Entry 9JI0 (X-ray diffraction, 2.69 A resolution); this record covers chains A and D of the 5 polymer chains in the assembly.

== Chain A (and D) ==
Molecule: 3-hydroxyacyl-CoA dehydrogenase, NAD binding domain protein
From: Faecalibacterium duncaniae (strain DSM 17677 / JCM 31915 / A2-165)
Notes: EC 1.1.1.157; chain D of this document is another copy of the same molecule, construct and numbering; everything in this record applies to it too
Reference sequence: C7H5K9 (C7H5K9_FAED2); numbering as in UniProt (aligned over 1-290)
Amino-acid sequence (290 residues; each row starts with the number of its first residue):
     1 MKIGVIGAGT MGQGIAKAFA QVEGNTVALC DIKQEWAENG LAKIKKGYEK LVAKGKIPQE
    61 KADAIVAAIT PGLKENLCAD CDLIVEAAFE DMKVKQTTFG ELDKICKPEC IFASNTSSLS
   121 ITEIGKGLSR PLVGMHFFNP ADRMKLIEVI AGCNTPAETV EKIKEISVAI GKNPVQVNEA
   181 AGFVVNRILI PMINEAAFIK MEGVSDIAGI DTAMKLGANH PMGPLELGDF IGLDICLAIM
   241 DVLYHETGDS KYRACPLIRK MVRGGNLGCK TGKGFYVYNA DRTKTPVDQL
Unresolved in the structure: 290
What the authors report for this chain:
  - catalytic residues: His136 (proposed by the authors, not directly observed)

== Interface between chain A and chain D ==
Contacting residue pairs (24):
  Ser120(A) - Arg263(D)
  Thr122(A) - Lys260(D)
  Thr122(A) - Arg263(D)
  Thr122(A) - Gly264(D)
  Glu123(A) - Arg263(D)  salt bridge
  Lys126(A) - Arg263(D)
  Lys126(A) - Gly264(D)
  Lys126(A) - Gly265(D)
  Cys153(A) - Lys260(D)
  Cys153(A) - Met261(D)  hydrophobic
  Cys153(A) - Asn266(D)  hydrogen bond
  Asn154(A) - Gly264(D)
  Asn154(A) - Asn266(D)  hydrogen bond
  Asn154(A) - Lys273(D)
  Glu179(A) - Lys260(D)  hydrogen bond (backbone-side chain)
  Glu179(A) - Arg263(D)  salt bridge
  Tyr244(A) - Tyr244(D)  hydrogen bond
  Glu246(A) - Arg259(D)
  Glu246(A) - Arg263(D)  salt bridge
  Thr247(A) - Arg253(D)
  Gly248(A) - Tyr244(D)
  Gly248(A) - Ser250(D)  hydrogen bond (backbone-side chain)
  Gly248(A) - Arg253(D)
  Ser250(A) - Ser250(D)
Other interface residues (no listed pair), chain A (15 interface residues in all): Gly152, Asn178, Asp249
Other interface residues (no listed pair), chain D (13 interface residues in all): Ala254, Pro256

== Summary ==
15 residues of chain A face 13 of chain D across their interface; the contacts include 5 hydrogen bonds and 3
salt bridges. Polar pairs include Glu123(A)-Arg263(D), Glu179(A)-Arg263(D) and Glu246(A)-Arg263(D). From the
paper: the catalytic residue His136(A).
Chain A and chain D are both 3-hydroxyacyl-CoA dehydrogenase, NAD binding domain protein (Faecalibacterium
duncaniae (strain DSM 17677 / JCM 31915 / A2-165)); the structure, 3-Hydroxybutyryl-CoA dehydrogenase, was
determined by X-ray diffraction together with 9JHE, 9JHZ and 9JHY from the same study.
